PDB entry 5M7E | X-ray diffraction, 2.05 A resolution | chains B and F of the 6 polymer chains in the assembly

Chain B:
Molecule: Tubulin beta-2B chain
From: Bos taurus
UniProtKB: Q6B856 (TBB2B_BOVIN); the author numbering skips numbers that UniProt does not, so the offset changes along the chain: 1-42 = UniProt 1-42; 45-360 = UniProt 43-358; 369-455 = UniProt 359-445
Sequence (445 residues; numbered 1 to 455; 10 numbers in that range are skipped by the numbering (no residue carries them; nothing is unmodelled there); the number before each row is that of its first residue):
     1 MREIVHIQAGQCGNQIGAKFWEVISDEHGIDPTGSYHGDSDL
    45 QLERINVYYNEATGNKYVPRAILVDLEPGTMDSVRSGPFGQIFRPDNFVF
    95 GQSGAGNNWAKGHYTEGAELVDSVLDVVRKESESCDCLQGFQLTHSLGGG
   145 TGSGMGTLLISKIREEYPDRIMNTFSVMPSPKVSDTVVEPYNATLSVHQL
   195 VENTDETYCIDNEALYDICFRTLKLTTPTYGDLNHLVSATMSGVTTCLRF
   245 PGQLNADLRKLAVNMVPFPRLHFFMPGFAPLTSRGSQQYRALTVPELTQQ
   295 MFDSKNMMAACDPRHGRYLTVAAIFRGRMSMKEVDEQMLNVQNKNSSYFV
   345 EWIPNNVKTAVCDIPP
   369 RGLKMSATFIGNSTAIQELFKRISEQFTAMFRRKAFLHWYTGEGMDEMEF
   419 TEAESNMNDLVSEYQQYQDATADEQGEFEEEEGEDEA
Disordered / not traced: 1, 278-281, 439-455
Ion coordination: Mg2+: Gln11 (together with GDP); Ca2+ near Glu113 (its only coordinating residue here)
Small-molecule neighbours:
  - GDP (guanosine-5'-diphosphate): Gly10, Gln11, Cys12, Gln15, Ile16, Asp69, Asn101, Ser140, Gly142, Gly143, Gly144, Thr145, Gly146, Ser147, Val171, Pro173, Val177, Asp179, Glu183, Asn206, Leu209, Tyr224, Leu227, Asn228
  - SD5 (5-[2,6-di(morpholin-4-yl)pyrimidin-4-yl]-4-(trifluoromethyl)pyridin-2-amine): Tyr202, Val238, Cys241, Leu248, Ala250, Lys254, Leu255, Asn258, Met259, Thr314, Val315, Ala316, Ile318, Asn349, Asn350, Val351, Lys352, Ala354, Ile378
Swiss-Prot annotation at these positions:
  - motif: Met1 to Ile4 (MREI motif)
  - binding site (GTP): Gln11, Glu71, Ser140, Gly144, Thr145, Gly146, Asn206, Asn228
  - binding site (Mg(2+)): Glu71
  - modified residue: Ser40 (Phosphoserine), Thr57 (Phosphothreonine), Lys60 (N6-acetyllysine), Ser174 (Phosphoserine), Thr287 (Phosphothreonine), Thr292 (Phosphothreonine), Arg320 (Omega-N-methylarginine), Glu448 (5-glutamyl polyglutamate)
  - cross-link (Glycyl lysine isopeptide (Lys-Gly)): Lys60 (interchain with G-Cter in ubiquitin), Lys326 (interchain with G-Cter in ubiquitin)
Reported in the primary citation:
  - binding site for SD5: Glu200, Tyr202, Val238, Cys241, Leu248, Ala250, Lys254, Ala316, Ile318, Lys352, Ala354

Chain F:
Molecule: Tubulin-Tyrosine Ligase
From: Gallus gallus
UniProtKB: E1BQ43 (E1BQ43_CHICK); residue numbers follow UniProt; this construct covers 1-378
Sequence (384 residues; numbered 1 to 384; the number before each row is that of its first residue):
     1 MYTFVVRDENSSVYAEVSRLLLATGQWKRLRKDNPRFNLMLGERNRLPFG
    51 RLGHEPGLVQLVNYYRGADKLCRKASLVKLIKTSPELSESCTWFPESYVI
   101 YPTNLKTPVAPAQNGIRHLINNTRTDEREVFLAAYNRRREGREGNVWIAK
   151 SSAGAKGEGILISSEASELLDFIDEQGQVHVIQKYLEKPLLLEPGHRKFD
   201 IRSWVLVDHLYNIYLYREGVLRTSSEPYNSANFQDKTCHLTNHCIQKEYS
   251 KNYGRYEEGNEMFFEEFNQYLMDALNTTLENSILLQIKHIIRSCLMCIEP
   301 AISTKHLHYQSFQLFGFDFMVDEELKVWLIEVNGAPACAQKLYAELCQGI
   351 VDVAISSVFPLADTGQKTSQPTSIFIKLHHHHHH
Disordered / not traced: 103-124, 137-143, 154-158, 173-178, 232-234, 248-252, 363-371, 380-384
Differences from the reference sequence: expression tag (379-384)
Ion coordination: Mg2+: Glu331 (together with AMP-PCP)
Small-molecule neighbours: AMP-PCP (ACP; phosphomethylphosphonic acid adenylate ester): Lys74, Ile148, Lys150, Ile160, Gln183, Lys184, Tyr185, Leu186, Lys198, Asp200, Arg202, Arg222, His239, Leu240, Thr241, Asn242, Asp318, Met320, Ile330, Glu331, Asn333

How chain B and chain F interact:
Pairs across the interface (8):
  Arg311(B) - Arg31(F)
  Leu333(B) - Pro56(F)
  Leu333(B) - Gly57(F)
  Gln336(B) - Arg36(F)
  Asn337(B) - Lys28(F)  hydrogen bond (backbone-side chain)
  Ser340(B) - Lys28(F)  hydrogen bond
  Ser340(B) - Leu30(F)
  Asn349(B) - Glu55(F)
Also at the interface, not in a pair above, chain B (8 interface residues in all): Lys338, Ser341
Also at the interface, not in a pair above, chain F (9 interface residues in all): Met1, Asn34

In short:
8 residues of chain B and 9 residues of chain F are in contact, with 2 hydrogen bonds. Among the polar pairs
are Asn337(B)-Lys28(F) and Ser340(B)-Lys28(F). Ligands of chain B: GDP and compound SD5. Bound to chain F:
AMP-PCP. From the paper: a binding site for SD5 at Glu200(B), Tyr202(B) and Val238(B) among others.
Chain B is Tubulin beta-2B chain (Bos taurus) and chain F is Tubulin-Tyrosine Ligase (Gallus gallus); the
structure, Tubulin-BKM120 complex, was determined by X-ray diffraction, deposited together with 5M8D, 5JHA,
5JHB, 5M7G and 5M8G.
